PDB entry 8E2I | electron microscopy, 3.04 A resolution | chains B and E of the 6 polymer chains in the assembly

Chain B:
Molecule: Baculoviral IAP repeat-containing protein 6
Source organism: Homo sapiens
Notes: EC 6.-.-.-
Reference sequence: Q9NR09 (BIRC6_HUMAN); numbering as in UniProt (aligned over 1-4857)
Chain sequence (4888 residues; row label = number of the first residue in the row; numbers below 1 keep their minus sign (Met-30 is residue -30)):
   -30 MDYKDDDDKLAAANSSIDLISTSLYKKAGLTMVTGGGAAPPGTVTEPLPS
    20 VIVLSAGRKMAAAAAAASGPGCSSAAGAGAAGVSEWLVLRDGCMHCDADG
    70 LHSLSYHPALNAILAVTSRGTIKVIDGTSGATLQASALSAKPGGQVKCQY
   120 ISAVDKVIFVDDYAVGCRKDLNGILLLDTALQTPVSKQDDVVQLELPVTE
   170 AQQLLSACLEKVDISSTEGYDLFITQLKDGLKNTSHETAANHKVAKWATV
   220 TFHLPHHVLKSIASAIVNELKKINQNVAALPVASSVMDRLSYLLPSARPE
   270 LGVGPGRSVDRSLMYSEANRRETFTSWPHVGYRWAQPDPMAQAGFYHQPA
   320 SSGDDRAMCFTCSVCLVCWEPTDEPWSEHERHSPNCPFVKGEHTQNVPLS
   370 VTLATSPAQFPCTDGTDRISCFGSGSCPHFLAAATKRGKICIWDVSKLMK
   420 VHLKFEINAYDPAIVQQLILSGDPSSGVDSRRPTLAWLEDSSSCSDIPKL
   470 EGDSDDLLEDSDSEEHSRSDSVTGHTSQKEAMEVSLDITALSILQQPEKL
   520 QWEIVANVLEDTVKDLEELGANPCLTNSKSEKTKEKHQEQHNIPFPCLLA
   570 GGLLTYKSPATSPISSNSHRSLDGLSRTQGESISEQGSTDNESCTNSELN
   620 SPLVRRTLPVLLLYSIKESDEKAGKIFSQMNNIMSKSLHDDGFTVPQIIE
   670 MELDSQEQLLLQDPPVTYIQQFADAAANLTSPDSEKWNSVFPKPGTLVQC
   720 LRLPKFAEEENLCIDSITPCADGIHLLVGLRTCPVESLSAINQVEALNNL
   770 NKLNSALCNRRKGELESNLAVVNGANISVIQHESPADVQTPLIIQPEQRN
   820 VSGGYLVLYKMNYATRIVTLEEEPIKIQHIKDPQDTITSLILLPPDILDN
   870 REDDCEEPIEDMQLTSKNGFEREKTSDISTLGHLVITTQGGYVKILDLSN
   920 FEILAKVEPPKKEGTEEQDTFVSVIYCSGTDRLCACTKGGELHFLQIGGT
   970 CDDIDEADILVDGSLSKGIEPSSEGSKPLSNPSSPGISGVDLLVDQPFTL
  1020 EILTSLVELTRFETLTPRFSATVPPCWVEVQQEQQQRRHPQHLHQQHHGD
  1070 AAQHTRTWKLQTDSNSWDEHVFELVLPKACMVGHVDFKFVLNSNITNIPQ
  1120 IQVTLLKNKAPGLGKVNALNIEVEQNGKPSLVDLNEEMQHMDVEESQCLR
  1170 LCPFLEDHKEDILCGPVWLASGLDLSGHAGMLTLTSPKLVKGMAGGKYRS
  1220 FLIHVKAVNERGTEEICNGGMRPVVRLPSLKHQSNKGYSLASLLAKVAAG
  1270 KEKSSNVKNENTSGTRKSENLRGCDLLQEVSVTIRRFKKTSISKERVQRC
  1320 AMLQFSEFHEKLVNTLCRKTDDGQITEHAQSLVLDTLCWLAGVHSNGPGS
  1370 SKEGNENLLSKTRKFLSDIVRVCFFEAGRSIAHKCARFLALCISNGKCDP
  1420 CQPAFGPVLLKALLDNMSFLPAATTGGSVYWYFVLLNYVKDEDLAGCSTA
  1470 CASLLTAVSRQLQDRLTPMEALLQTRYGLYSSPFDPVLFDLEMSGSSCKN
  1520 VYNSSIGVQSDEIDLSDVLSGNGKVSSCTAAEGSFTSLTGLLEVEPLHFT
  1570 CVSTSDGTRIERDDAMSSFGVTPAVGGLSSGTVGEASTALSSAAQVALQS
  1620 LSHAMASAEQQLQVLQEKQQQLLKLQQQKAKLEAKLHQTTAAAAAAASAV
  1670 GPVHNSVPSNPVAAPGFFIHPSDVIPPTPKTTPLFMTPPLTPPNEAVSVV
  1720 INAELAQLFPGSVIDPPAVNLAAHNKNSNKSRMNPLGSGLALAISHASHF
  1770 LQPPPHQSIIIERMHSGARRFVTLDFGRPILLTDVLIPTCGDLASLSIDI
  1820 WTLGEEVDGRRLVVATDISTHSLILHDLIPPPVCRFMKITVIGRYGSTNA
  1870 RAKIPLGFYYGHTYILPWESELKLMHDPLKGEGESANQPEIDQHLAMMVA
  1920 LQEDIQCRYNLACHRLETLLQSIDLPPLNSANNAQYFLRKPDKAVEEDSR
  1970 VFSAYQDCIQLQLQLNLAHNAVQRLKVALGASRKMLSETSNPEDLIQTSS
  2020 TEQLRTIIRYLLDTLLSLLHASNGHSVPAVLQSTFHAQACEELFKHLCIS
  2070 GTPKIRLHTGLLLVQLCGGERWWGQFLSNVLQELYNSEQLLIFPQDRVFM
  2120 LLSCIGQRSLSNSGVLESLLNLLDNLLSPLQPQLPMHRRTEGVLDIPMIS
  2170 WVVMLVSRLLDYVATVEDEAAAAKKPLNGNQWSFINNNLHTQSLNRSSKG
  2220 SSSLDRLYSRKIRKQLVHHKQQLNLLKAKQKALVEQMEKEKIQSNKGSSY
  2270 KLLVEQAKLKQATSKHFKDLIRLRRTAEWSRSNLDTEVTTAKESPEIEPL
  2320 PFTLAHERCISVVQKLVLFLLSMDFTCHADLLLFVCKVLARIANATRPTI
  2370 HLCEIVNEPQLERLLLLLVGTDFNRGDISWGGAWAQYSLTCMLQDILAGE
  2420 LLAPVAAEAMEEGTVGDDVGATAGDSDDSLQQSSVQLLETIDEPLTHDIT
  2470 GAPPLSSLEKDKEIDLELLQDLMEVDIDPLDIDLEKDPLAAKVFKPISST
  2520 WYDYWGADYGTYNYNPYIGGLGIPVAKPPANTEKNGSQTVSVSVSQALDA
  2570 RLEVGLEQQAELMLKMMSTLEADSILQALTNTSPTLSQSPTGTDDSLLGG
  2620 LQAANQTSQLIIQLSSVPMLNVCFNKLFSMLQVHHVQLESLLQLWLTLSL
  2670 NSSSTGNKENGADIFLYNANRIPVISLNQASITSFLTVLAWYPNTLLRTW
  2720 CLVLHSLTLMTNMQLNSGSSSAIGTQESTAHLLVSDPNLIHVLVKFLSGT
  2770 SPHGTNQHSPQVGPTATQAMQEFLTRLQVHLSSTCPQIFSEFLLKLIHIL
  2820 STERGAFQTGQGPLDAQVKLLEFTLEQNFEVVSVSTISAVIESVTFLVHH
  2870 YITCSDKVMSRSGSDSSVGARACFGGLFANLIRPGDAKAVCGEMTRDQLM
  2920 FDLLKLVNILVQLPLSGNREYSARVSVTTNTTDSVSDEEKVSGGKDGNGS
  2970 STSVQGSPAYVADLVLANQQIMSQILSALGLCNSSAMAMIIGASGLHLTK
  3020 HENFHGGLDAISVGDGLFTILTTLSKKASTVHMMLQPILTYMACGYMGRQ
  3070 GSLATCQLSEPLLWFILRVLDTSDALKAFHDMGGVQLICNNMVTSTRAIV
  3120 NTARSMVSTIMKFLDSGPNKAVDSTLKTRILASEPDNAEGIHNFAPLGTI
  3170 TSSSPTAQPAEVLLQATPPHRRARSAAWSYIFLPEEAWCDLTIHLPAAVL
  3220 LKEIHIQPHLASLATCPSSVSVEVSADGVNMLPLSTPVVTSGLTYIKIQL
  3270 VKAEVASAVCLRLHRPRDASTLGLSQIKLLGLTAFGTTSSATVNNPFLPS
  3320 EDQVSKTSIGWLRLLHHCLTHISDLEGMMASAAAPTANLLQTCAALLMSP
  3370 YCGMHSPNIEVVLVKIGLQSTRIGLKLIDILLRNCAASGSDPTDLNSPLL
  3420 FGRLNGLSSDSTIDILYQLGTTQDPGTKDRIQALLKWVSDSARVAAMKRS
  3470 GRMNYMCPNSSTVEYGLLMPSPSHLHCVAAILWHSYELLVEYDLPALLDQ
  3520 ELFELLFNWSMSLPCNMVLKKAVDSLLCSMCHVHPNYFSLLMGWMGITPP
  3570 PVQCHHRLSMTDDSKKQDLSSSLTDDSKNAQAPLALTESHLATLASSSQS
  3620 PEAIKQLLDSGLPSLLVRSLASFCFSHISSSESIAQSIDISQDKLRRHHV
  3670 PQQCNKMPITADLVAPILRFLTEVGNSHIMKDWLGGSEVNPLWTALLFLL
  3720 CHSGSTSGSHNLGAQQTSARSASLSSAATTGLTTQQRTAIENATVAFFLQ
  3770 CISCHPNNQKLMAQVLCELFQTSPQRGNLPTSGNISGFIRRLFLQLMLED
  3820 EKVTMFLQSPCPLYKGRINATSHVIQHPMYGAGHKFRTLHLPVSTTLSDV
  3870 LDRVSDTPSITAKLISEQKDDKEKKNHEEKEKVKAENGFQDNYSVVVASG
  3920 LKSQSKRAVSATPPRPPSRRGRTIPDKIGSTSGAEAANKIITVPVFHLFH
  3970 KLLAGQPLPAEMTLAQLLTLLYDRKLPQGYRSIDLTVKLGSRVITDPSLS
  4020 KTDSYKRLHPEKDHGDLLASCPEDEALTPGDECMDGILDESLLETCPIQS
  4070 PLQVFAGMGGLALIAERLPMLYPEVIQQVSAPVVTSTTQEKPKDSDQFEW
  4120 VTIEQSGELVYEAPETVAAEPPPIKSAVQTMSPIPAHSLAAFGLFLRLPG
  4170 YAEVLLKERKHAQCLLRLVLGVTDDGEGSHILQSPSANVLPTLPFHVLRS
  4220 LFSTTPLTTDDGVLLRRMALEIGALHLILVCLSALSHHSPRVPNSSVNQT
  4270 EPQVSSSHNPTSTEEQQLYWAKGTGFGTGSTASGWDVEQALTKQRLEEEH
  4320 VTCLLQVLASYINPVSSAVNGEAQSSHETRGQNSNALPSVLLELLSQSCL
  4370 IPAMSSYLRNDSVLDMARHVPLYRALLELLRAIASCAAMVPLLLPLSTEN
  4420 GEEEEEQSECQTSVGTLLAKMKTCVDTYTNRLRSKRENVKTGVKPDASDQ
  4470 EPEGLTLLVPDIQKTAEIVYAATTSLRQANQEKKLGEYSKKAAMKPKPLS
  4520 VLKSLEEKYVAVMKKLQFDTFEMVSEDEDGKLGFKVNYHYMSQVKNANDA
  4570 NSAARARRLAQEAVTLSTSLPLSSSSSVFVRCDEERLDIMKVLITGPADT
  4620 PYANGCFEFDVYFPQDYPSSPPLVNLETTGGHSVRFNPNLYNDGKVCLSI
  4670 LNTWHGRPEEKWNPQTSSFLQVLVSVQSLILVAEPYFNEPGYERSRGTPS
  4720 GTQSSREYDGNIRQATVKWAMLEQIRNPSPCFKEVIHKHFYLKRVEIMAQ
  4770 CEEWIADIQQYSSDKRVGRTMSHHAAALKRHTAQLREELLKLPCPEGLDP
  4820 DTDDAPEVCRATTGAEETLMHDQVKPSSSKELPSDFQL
Not modelled in the structure: -30 to 67, 111-112, 205-211, 266-277, 439-501, 516-563, 576-623, 637-712, 753-821, 833-841, 864-899, 931-935, 967-1009, 1129-1169, 1213-1217, 1228-1289, 1365-1375, 1415-1419, 1514-1553, 1583-1770, 1899-1910, 2004-2010, 2042-2044, 2151-2161, 2183-2198, 2206-2324, 2421-2564, 2601-2631, 2671-2683, 2735-2745, 2769-2775, 2895-2913, 2944-2976, 3004-3029, 3135-3158, 3310-3320, 3408-3413, 3467-3482, 3567-3602, 3646-3674, 3721-3750, 3791-3803, 3875-3963, 4009-4060, 4088-4151, 4262-4304, 4335-4354, 4416-4430, 4456-4472, 4500-4857
Sequence notes: expression tag (-30 to 0); conflict Val1332 (Leu in Q9NR09)
Curated features (UniProtKB/Swiss-Prot):
  - region: His3189 to Arg3193 (HRRAR loop)
  - active site: Cys4666 (Glycyl thioester intermediate)
  - binding site (Zn(2+)): Cys328, Cys331, His348, Cys355
  - modified residue: Ser473 (Phosphoserine), Ser480 (Phosphoserine), Ser482 (Phosphoserine), Ser581 (Phosphoserine), Ser590 (Phosphoserine), Thr1710 (Phosphothreonine), Ser2222 (Phosphoserine), Ser2955 (Phosphoserine), Thr3931 (Phosphothreonine), Ser4023 (Phosphoserine)
  - mutagenesis: Cys328 (C328S: Impairs ubiquitination of CASP3, CASP7 and HTRA2 mutant 'A-306'; when associated with S-331. Abolishes interaction with DIABLO/SMAC and impairs ubiquitination of DIABLO/SMAC ...), Cys331 (C331S: Impairs ubiquitination of CASP3, CASP7 and HTRA2 mutant 'A-306'; when associated with S-328. Abolishes interaction with DIABLO/SMAC and impairs ubiquitination of DIABLO/SMAC ...), Asp342 (D342A: Abolishes interaction with CASP3 and the caspase inhibition activity on CASP3. Impairs interaction with CASP7 and abolishes the caspase inhibition activity on CASP7 ...), His351 (H351D: Impairs interaction with CASP3 and abolishes the caspase inhibition activity on CASP3. Impairs interaction with CASP7 but has little effect on the caspase inhibition activity on CASP7 ...), Ala1616 to Ala1666 (Slightly impairs interaction with DIABLO/SMAC. Abolishes interaction with DIABLO/SMAC and impairs ubiquitination of DIABLO/SMAC; when associated with S-328 and S-331), Ser2228 to Thr2295 (Impairs DIABLO/SMAC inhibition on the ubiquitination of MAP1LC3B by BIRC6. Enhances ubiquitination of DIABLO/SMAC. Severely impairs DIABLO/SMAC inhibition on the ubiquitination of MAP1LC3B by BIRC6 ...), His3189 to Arg3193 (Impairs interaction with monomeric DIABLO/SMAC 'D-81' mutant; Impairs interaction with CASP7 and mildly impairs the caspase inhibition activity on CASP7 ...), Arg3190 to Arg3193 (No effect on DIABLO/SMAC inhibition on the ubiquitination of MAP1LC3B by BIRC6. No effect on ubiquitination of DIABLO/SMAC ...), Val4094 to Ser4145 (Impairs MAP1LC3B ubiquitination without disrupting HTRA2 ubiquitination), Cys4666 (C4666A: Catalytically inactive; fails to autoubiquitinate in the presence of UBA6)
Reported in the primary citation:
  - mutagenesis - C328S/C331S (26 +/- 2 nM): decreased binding to Diablo IAP-binding mitochondrial protein (chain E)

Chain E:
Molecule: Diablo IAP-binding mitochondrial protein
Source organism: Homo sapiens
Reference sequence: Q9NR28 (DBLOH_HUMAN); residues 1-184 here correspond to UniProt positions 56-239 (UniProt number = residue number + 55)
Chain sequence (194 residues; row label = number of the first residue in the row; numbering starts at 0):
     0 MAVPIAQKSEPHSLSSEALMRRAVSLVTDSTSTFLSQTTYALIEAITEYT
    50 KAVYTLTSLYRQYTSLLGKMNSEEEDEVWQVIIGARAEMTSKHQEYLKLE
   100 TTWMTAVGLSEMAAEAAYQTGADQASITARNHIQLVKLQVEEVHQLSRKA
   150 ETKLAEAQIEELRQKTQEEGEERAESEQEAYLREDHHHHHHHHH
Not modelled in the structure: 0-11, 185-193
Sequence notes: initiating methionine (0); expression tag (185-193)
Curated features (UniProtKB/Swiss-Prot):
  - motif: Ala1 to Ala5 (IAP-binding)

Interface between chain B and chain E:
Residue-residue contacts (8; chain B residue first):
  His3189(B) with Tyr117(E), hydrogen bond
  Arg3191(B) with Glu114(E), salt bridge; Tyr117(E), hydrogen bond (backbone-side chain)
  Ala3192(B) with Tyr117(E), hydrogen bond (backbone-side chain)
  Arg3193(B) with Glu114(E), salt bridge; Ala115(E); Tyr117(E); Gln118(E), hydrogen bond

Overview:
Chain B and chain E each contribute 4 residues to their interface, with 4 hydrogen bonds and 2 salt bridges.
Polar contacts include Arg3191(B)-Glu114(E), Arg3193(B)-Glu114(E) and His3189(B)-Tyr117(E). The paper reports
that C328S/C331S of chain B reduce binding to Diablo IAP-binding mitochondrial protein (chain E).
Chain B is Baculoviral IAP repeat-containing protein 6 and chain E is Diablo IAP-binding mitochondrial
protein, both from Homo sapiens; the structure, Cryo-EM structure of BIRC6/Smac, was determined by electron
microscopy (same publication as 8E2J and 8E2K).
